Entry 7F9M (X-ray diffraction, 2.90 A resolution); this record covers chains A and C.

# Chain A
Name: Rifin
From: Plasmodium falciparum (isolate 3D7)
Reference sequence: A0A143ZWD5 (A0A143ZWD5_PLAF7); numbering as in UniProt (aligned over 157-323)
Chain sequence (175 residues; row label = number of the first residue in the row):
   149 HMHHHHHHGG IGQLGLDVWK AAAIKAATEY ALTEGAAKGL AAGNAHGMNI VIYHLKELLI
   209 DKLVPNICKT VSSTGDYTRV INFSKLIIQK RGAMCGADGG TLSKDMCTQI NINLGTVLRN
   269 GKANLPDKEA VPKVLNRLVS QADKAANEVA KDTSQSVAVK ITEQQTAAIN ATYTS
Not modelled in the structure: 149-165
Construct notes: expression tag (149-156)
Disulfide bonds: Cys243-Cys255

# Chain C
Name: Leukocyte-associated immunoglobulin-like receptor 1
From: Homo sapiens
Reference sequence: Q6GTX8 (LAIR1_HUMAN); numbering as in UniProt (aligned over 22-122)
Chain sequence (112 residues; numbered 14 to 125; the number before each row is that of its first residue):
    14 HMHHHHHHQE EDLPRPSISA EPGTVIPLGS HVTFVCRGPV GVQTFRLERE SRSLYSDTED
    74 VSQTSPSESE ARFRIDSVSE GNAGPYRCIY YKPPKWSEQS DYLELLVKEA AA
Not modelled in the structure: 14-24, 124-125
Construct notes: expression tag (14-21, 123-125); engineered mutation Leu67 (Thr in Q6GTX8), Ser69 (Asn in Q6GTX8), Thr77 (Ala in Q6GTX8)
Disulfide bonds: Cys49-Cys101

# Interface between chain A and chain C
Pairs across the interface (43):
  Arg239(A) with Ser66(C); Tyr68(C), hydrogen bond (side chain-backbone)
  Cys243(A) with Ser66(C); Leu67(C); Tyr68(C), hydrogen bond (backbone-backbone)
  Gly244(A) with Leu67(C); Tyr68(C); Ser69(C)
  Ala245(A) with Leu60(C), hydrophobic; Arg62(C); Tyr68(C); Ser69(C), hydrogen bond (backbone-side chain)
  Asp246(A) with Asn95(C), hydrogen bond (backbone-side chain)
  Gly247(A) with Leu67(C)
  Lys252(A) with Glu63(C); Ser66(C)
  Cys255(A) with Ser66(C); Leu67(C), hydrophobic
  Thr256(A) with Arg65(C); Ser66(C)
  Asn259(A) with Arg65(C), hydrogen bond (side chain-backbone); Ser66(C), hydrogen bond (side chain-backbone); Tyr68(C)
  Thr264(A) with Arg59(C), hydrogen bond (backbone-side chain); Tyr68(C), hydrogen bond
  Val265(A) with Ser64(C); Arg65(C)
  Asn268(A) with Arg65(C), hydrogen bond (backbone-side chain)
  Gly269(A) with Arg65(C)
  Ala271(A) with Trp109(C)
  Asn272(A) with Trp109(C), hydrogen bond (backbone-side chain)
  Leu273(A) with Arg59(C), hydrogen bond (backbone-side chain); Trp109(C)
  Pro274(A) with Thr57(C); Arg59(C); Asp70(C); Tyr104(C), hydrophobic; Trp109(C)
  Asp275(A) with Tyr68(C), hydrogen bond; Asp70(C)
  Lys276(A) with Gln56(C); Glu72(C)
  Glu277(A) with Gln56(C), hydrogen bond
Other interface residues (no listed pair), chain A (22 interface residues in all): Gly248
Other interface residues (no listed pair), chain C (18 interface residues in all): Tyr99

# In short
22 residues of chain A face 18 of chain C across their interface, with 13 hydrogen bonds. Polar contacts
include Arg239(A)-Tyr68(C), Ala245(A)-Ser69(C) and Asp246(A)-Asn95(C).
Chain A is Rifin (Plasmodium falciparum (isolate 3D7)) and chain C is Leukocyte-associated immunoglobulin-like
receptor 1 (Homo sapiens); the structure, Crystal structure of the variable region of Plasmodium RIFIN #4
(PF3D7_1000500) in complex with LAIR1 (with ..., was determined by X-ray diffraction (same publication as 7F9L
and 7F9N).
